Entry 6LY8 (electron microscopy, 3.50 A resolution); this record covers chains B and G of the 8 polymer chains in the assembly.

[Chain B]
Protein: V-type ATP synthase alpha chain
Source organism: Thermus thermophilus HB8
Notes: EC 7.1.2.2
UniProt: Q56403 (VATA_THET8); residues 1-578 here = UniProt positions 1-578
Chain sequence (578 residues; row label = number of the first residue in the row):
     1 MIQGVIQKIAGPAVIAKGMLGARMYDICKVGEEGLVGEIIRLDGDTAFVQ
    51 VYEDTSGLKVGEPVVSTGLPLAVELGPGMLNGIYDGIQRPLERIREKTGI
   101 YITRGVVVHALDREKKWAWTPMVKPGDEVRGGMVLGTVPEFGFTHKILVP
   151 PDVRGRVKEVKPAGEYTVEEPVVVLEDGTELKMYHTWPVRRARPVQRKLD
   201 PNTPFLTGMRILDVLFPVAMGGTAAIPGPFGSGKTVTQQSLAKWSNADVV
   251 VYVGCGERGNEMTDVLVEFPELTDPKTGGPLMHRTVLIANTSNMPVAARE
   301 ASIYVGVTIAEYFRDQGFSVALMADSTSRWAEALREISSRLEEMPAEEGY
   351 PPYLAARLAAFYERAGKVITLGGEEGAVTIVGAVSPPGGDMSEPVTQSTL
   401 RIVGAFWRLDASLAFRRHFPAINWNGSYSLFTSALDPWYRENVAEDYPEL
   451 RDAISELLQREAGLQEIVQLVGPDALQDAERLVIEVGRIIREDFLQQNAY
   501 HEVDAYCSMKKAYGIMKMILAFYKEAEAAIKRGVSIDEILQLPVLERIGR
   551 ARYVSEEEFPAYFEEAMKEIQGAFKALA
Not modelled in the structure: 578

[Chain G]
Protein: V-type ATP synthase subunit D
Source organism: Thermus thermophilus HB8
UniProt: O87880 (VATD_THET8); residues 1-223 here = UniProt positions 1-223
Chain sequence (223 residues; row label = number of the first residue in the row):
     1 MSQVSPTRMNLLQRRGQLRLAQKGVDLLKKKRDALVAEFFGLVREAMEAR
    51 KALDQAAKEAYAALLLAQAFDGPEVVAGAALGVPPLEGVEAEVENVWGSK
   101 VPRLKATFPDGALLSPVGTPAYTLEASRAFRRYAEALIRVANTETRLKKI
   151 GEEIKKTTRRVNALEQVVIPGIRAQIRFIQQVLEQREREDTFRLKRIKGK
   201 IEAREAEEEGGRPNPQVEIGAGL
Not modelled in the structure: 1, 212-223

[Chain B / chain G interface]
Pairs across the interface (7; chain B residue first):
  Glu-342(B) / Lys-195(G)
  Met-344(B) / Phe-192(G)  hydrophobic
  Met-344(B) / Lys-195(G)
  Ala-346(B) / Glu-184(G)
  Glu-347(B) / Glu-184(G)
  Glu-347(B) / Arg-188(G)
  Glu-348(B) / Glu-184(G)  hydrogen bond (backbone-side chain)
Other interface residues (no listed pair), chain B (9 interface residues in all): Pro-345, Gly-349, Leu-470, Val-471
Other interface residues (no listed pair), chain G (9 interface residues in all): Arg-32, Val-36, Phe-40, Thr-191, Lys-198

[In short]
The chain B/chain G interface involves 9 residues from each chain; the contacts include 1 hydrogen bond. Its
one hydrogen-bonded contact is Glu-348(B)/Glu-184(G).
Chain B is V-type ATP synthase alpha chain and chain G is V-type ATP synthase subunit D, both from Thermus
thermophilus HB8; the structure, V/A-ATPase from Thermus thermophilus, the soluble domain, including V1, d,
two EG stalks, and N-terminal domain ..., was determined by electron microscopy together with 6LY9 from the
same study.
